5IRM - chains A and C; structure by X-ray diffraction, 3.31 A resolution.

Chain A (and C):
Name: Uncharacterized protein
Organism: Oryctolagus cuniculus
Notes: chain C of this document is another copy of the same molecule, construct and numbering; everything in this record applies to it too
Reference sequence: G1T469 (G1T469_RABIT); residues 194-1020 here = UniProt positions 194-1020
Sequence (830 residues; numbered 191 to 1020; the number before each row is that of its first residue):
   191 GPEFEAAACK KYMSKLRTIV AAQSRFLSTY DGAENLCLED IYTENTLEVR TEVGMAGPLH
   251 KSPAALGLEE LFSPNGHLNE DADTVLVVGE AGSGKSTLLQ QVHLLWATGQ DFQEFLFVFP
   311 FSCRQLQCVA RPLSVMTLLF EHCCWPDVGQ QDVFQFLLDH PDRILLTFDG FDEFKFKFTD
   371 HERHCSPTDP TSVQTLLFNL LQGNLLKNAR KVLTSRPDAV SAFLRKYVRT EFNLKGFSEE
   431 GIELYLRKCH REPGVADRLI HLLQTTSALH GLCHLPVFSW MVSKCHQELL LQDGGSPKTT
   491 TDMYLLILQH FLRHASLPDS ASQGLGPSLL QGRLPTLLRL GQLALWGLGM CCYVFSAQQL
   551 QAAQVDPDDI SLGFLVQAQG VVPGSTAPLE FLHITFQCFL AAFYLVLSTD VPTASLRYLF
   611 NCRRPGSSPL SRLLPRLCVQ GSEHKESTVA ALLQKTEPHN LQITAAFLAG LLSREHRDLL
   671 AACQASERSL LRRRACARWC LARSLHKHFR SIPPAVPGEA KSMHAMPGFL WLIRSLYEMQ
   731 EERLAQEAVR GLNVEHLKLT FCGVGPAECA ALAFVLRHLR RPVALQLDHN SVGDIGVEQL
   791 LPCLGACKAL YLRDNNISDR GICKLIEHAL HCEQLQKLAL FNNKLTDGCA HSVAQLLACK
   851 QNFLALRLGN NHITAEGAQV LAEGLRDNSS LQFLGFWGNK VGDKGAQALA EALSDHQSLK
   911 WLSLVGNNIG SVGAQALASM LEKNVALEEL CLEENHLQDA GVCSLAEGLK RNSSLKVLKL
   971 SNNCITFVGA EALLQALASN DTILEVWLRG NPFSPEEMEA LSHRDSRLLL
Not modelled in the structure: 191-192, 220-225, 242-252, 506-514, 613-635, 703-714 (chain C: 191-192, 218-223, 245-251, 506-515, 613-635, 703-714)
Construct notes: expression tag (191-193)
Ligand contacts: ADP (adenosine-5'-diphosphate): Thr-219, Ile-231, Tyr-232, Thr-233, Asn-235, Glu-280, Ala-281, Gly-282, Ser-283, Gly-284, Lys-285, Ser-286, Thr-287, Phe-427, Tyr-435, Pro-466, Val-467, Trp-470, His-583
Reported in the primary citation:
  - binding site for ADP: His-583
  - contacts within the chain: Arg-314/Glu-363 (salt bridge), Arg-314/Glu-580 (salt bridge), Arg-406/Asn-650 (hydrogen bond), His-583/Thr-585 (hydrogen bond), Arg-724/Glu-758 (salt bridge), Asn-743/Arg-771 (hydrogen bond)
  - mutagenesis - R314A, G461A, E580A, N650A: increased signaling
  - mutagenesis - R406A, H583A: unchanged signaling
  - mutagenesis - F831A, R857A, G885A, W887A, W911A, S913A: decreased signaling in response to MDP
  - mutagenesis - H779A, R803A, D804A, N832A, V915A, G916A, C941A, E944A, N972A: unchanged signaling in response to MDP
  - disease-associated variants - R314W, D362E, E363G, E363K, G444W, L449F, G461D, W470L, C475Y, H476L, M493T, T585N, N650K: increased signaling (citing earlier work)
  - disease-associated variants - G888R: decreased signaling in response to MDP (proposed by the authors, not directly observed)

Interface between chain A and chain C:
Residue-residue contacts (34; chain A residue first):
  Glu-234(A) / Glu-737(C)
  Glu-234(A) / Arg-740(C)  salt bridge
  Ala-255(A) / Arg-693(C)  hydrogen bond (backbone-side chain)
  Gly-257(A) / Glu-737(C)
  Leu-258(A) / Glu-737(C)
  Glu-259(A) / Arg-688(C)  salt bridge
  Glu-259(A) / Arg-733(C)  salt bridge
  Glu-260(A) / Trp-689(C)
  Glu-260(A) / Arg-693(C)  salt bridge
  Ser-263(A) / Trp-689(C)
  Pro-264(A) / Trp-689(C)  hydrogen bond (backbone-side chain)
  Asn-265(A) / Arg-607(C)  hydrogen bond (backbone-side chain)
  Asn-265(A) / Trp-689(C)
  Gly-266(A) / Ala-685(C)
  Gly-266(A) / Cys-686(C)
  Gly-266(A) / Trp-689(C)
  Leu-268(A) / Ala-685(C)  hydrophobic
  Glu-270(A) / Arg-678(C)  salt bridge
  Glu-270(A) / Arg-682(C)  salt bridge
  Thr-298(A) / Arg-664(C)
  Gly-299(A) / Arg-664(C)
  Gln-300(A) / Arg-664(C)
  Gln-300(A) / Arg-733(C)
  Asp-301(A) / Arg-684(C)  salt bridge
  Asp-301(A) / Arg-733(C)  salt bridge
  Gln-303(A) / Leu-681(C)
  Glu-304(A) / Arg-678(C)
  Glu-304(A) / Leu-681(C)
  Asp-352(A) / Arg-678(C)  salt bridge
  Arg-353(A) / Glu-677(C)  salt bridge
  Arg-353(A) / Arg-678(C)
  Glu-430(A) / Arg-770(C)
  Leu-434(A) / Arg-770(C)
  His-862(A) / Arg-700(C)
Other interface residues (no listed pair), chain A (27 interface residues in all): Asn-235, Leu-256, Leu-295, Asp-447
Other interface residues (no listed pair), chain C (20 interface residues in all): Ala-692, Glu-731, Glu-823

In short:
27 residues of chain A face 20 of chain C across their interface; the contacts include 3 hydrogen bonds and 10
salt bridges. Polar pairs include Glu-234(A)/Arg-740(C), Glu-259(A)/Arg-688(C) and Glu-259(A)/Arg-733(C). From
the paper: a binding site for ADP at His-583(A); R314A, G461A and E580A of chain A, among others, increase
signaling; 35 substitutions were tested in all.
Both chains are Uncharacterized protein (Oryctolagus cuniculus). Entry 5IRM (Crystal structure of rabbit NOD2
in an ADP-bound state (Crystal form2)) was determined by X-ray diffraction (same publication as 5IRL and
5IRN).
